PDB entry 9CE5 | electron microscopy, 2.66 A resolution | chains O and Q of the 28 polymer chains in the assembly

[Chain O (and Q)]
Protein: Proteasome subunit beta
Organism: Mycobacterium tuberculosis
Notes: EC 3.4.25.1; chain Q of this document is another copy of the same molecule, construct and numbering; everything in this record applies to it too
UniProt: P9WHT9 (PSB_MYCTU); residues 1-234 here correspond to UniProt positions 58-291 (UniProt number = residue number + 57)
Sequence (234 residues; each row starts with the number of its first residue):
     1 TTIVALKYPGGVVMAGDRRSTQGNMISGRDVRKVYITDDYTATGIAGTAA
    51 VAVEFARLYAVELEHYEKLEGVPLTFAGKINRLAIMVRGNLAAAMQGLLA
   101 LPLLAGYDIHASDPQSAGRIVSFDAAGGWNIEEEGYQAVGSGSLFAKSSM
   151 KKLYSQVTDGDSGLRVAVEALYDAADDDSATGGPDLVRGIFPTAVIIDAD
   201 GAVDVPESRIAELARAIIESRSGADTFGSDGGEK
Not modelled in the structure: 223-234
Swiss-Prot annotation at these positions:
  - active site: Thr-1 (Nucleophile)
  - site: Thr-1 (Covalent link with the inhibitor MLN-273)
What the authors report for this chain:
  - catalytic residues: Thr-1, Asp-17, Lys-33 (citing earlier work)
  - contacts within the chain: Lys-33/Tyr-35, Tyr-35/Val-53
  - mutagenesis - V53Q: increased catalytic activity
  - mutagenesis - Y35F: decreased catalytic activity
  - mutagenesis - A92G/A93G/A94G, A100S: abolished catalytic activity

[Chain O / chain Q interface]
Residue-residue contacts - 11 pairs, chain O then chain Q:
  Ser-148(O) with Ser-148(Q)
  Ser-149(O) with Lys-152(Q)
  Lys-151(O) with Asp-173(Q), salt bridge; Asp-176(Q), salt bridge; Asp-177(Q), salt bridge
  Lys-152(O) with Ser-149(Q); Asp-173(Q), salt bridge
  Asp-173(O) with Lys-151(Q), salt bridge; Lys-152(Q), salt bridge
  Asp-176(O) with Lys-151(Q), salt bridge
  Asp-177(O) with Lys-151(Q), salt bridge
Interface residues without a listed pair, chain O (11 interface residues in all): Leu-144, Phe-145, Leu-153, Arg-221
Interface residues without a listed pair, chain Q (11 interface residues in all): Leu-144, Phe-145, Leu-153, Arg-221

[In short]
The chain O/chain Q interface involves 11 residues from each chain, with 8 salt bridges. Polar contacts
include Lys-151(O)/Asp-173(Q), Lys-151(O)/Asp-176(Q) and Lys-151(O)/Asp-177(Q). UniProt lists active-site
residue Thr-1(O) on chain O. The paper reports catalytic residues Thr-1(O), Asp-17(O) and Lys-33(O);
A92G/A93G/A94G and A100S of chain O abolish catalytic activity; 4 substitutions were tested in all.
Chain O and chain Q are both Proteasome subunit beta (Mycobacterium tuberculosis); the structure, 20S
Proteasome core particle, was determined by electron microscopy, deposited together with 9CE7, 9CE8, 9CEB,
9CEE and 9CEG.
